Entry 6NIU (X-ray diffraction, 4.30 A resolution (low resolution: residue-level contacts below are approximate; hydrogen-bond / salt-bridge calls are withheld)); this record covers chains M and N of the 6 polymer chains in the assembly.

# Chain M
Protein: Human MZ4 Fab heavy chain
Source organism: Homo sapiens
Notes: antibody fragment or engineered binder
Amino-acid sequence (120 residues; each row starts with the number of its first residue; a row labelled like 82A-82C holds insertion residues (82A, then the next letters in order)):
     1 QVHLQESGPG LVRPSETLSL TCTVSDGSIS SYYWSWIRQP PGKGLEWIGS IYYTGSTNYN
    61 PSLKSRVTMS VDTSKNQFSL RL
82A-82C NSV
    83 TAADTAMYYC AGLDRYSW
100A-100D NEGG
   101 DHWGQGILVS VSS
Disulfides: Cys22-Cys92

# Chain N
Protein: Human MZ4 Fab light chain
Source organism: Homo sapiens
Notes: antibody fragment or engineered binder
Amino-acid sequence (111 residues; each row starts with the number of its first residue; note: 1 number in that range is skipped by the numbering (no residue carries it; nothing is unmodelled there); a row labelled like 27A-27B holds insertion residues (27A, then the next letters in order)):
     1 QPVLTQPPS
    11 ASGTPGQRVS ISCSGSR
27A-27B SN
    28 LGKNTVNWYQ QLPGTAPKLL IYNHSRRPSG VPERFSGSKS GTSASLAISG LQSEDEADYF
    88 CAAWDDSL
95A-95C NGL
    96 YVFGTGTKVT VL
Disulfides: Cys23-Cys88

# Interface between chain M and chain N
Pairs across the interface (32; chain M residue first):
  Ile37(M) - Phe98(N)
  Gln39(M) - Gln38(N)
  Leu45(M) - Pro44(N)
  Leu45(M) - Phe98(N)
  Trp47(M) - Gly95B(N)
  Trp47(M) - Leu95C(N)
  Trp47(M) - Tyr96(N)
  Asn58(M) - Asn95A(N)
  Asn58(M) - Gly95B(N)
  Pro61(M) - Leu95C(N)
  Met89(M) - Gly41(N)
  Met89(M) - Thr42(N)
  Tyr91(M) - Ala43(N)
  Leu95(M) - Trp91(N)
  Leu95(M) - Tyr96(N)
  Asp96(M) - Trp91(N)
  Arg97(M) - Asn31(N)
  Arg97(M) - Trp91(N)
  Arg97(M) - Asp92(N)
  Arg97(M) - Asp93(N)
  Arg97(M) - Gly95B(N)
  Ser99(M) - Thr32(N)
  Ser99(M) - Asn50(N)
  Glu100B(M) - Arg53(N)
  Gly100C(M) - Leu46(N)
  Gly100C(M) - Tyr49(N)
  Gly100D(M) - Tyr49(N)
  Asp101(M) - Asn34(N)
  Asp101(M) - Tyr36(N)
  Asp101(M) - Leu46(N)
  Asp101(M) - Tyr96(N)
  Trp103(M) - Tyr36(N)
Interface residues without a listed pair, chain M (23 interface residues in all): Gly44, Ser50, Tyr59, Asn100A, Gly104, Gln105
Interface residues without a listed pair, chain N (23 interface residues in all): Phe87, Leu95

# Summary
The chain M/chain N interface involves 23 residues from each chain.
Chain M is Human MZ4 Fab heavy chain and chain N is Human MZ4 Fab light chain, both from Homo sapiens; the
structure, Crystal structure of a human anti-ZIKV-DENV neutralizing antibody MZ4 in complex with ZIKV E
glycoprotein, was determined by X-ray diffraction together with 6MTX, 6MTY, 6NIP and 6NIS from the same study.
